Entry 3FJ7 (X-ray diffraction, 1.70 A resolution); this record covers chains A and B.

Chain A (and B):
Name: Major antigenic peptide PEB3
Organism: Campylobacter jejuni
Notes: chain B of this document is another copy of the same molecule, construct and numbering; everything in this record applies to it too
Reference sequence: Q0PBL7 (Q0PBL7_CAMJE); numbering as in UniProt (aligned over 21-250)
Amino-acid sequence (231 residues; row label = number of the first residue in the row):
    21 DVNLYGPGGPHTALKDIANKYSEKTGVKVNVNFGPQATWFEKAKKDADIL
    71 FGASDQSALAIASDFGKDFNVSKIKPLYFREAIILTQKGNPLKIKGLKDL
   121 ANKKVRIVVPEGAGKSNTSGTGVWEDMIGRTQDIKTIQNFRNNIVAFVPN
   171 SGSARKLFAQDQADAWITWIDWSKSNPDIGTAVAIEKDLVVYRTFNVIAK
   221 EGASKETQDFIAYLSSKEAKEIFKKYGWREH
Construct notes: expression tag (251)
Residues lining bound ligands: L-phospholactate (PEQ): Pro-27, Gly-28, Gly-54, Pro-55, Ala-73, Asn-137, Thr-138, Ser-139, Asn-170, Ser-171, Gly-172, Trp-192

Interface between chain A and chain B:
Contacting residue pairs (79; chain A residue first):
  Ser-74(A) with Glu-145(B)
  Asp-75(A) with Trp-144(B); Glu-145(B), hydrogen bond (backbone-side chain); Arg-161(B), salt bridge
  Gln-76(A) with Glu-131(B); Thr-141(B); Glu-145(B), hydrogen bond (backbone-side chain)
  Leu-79(A) with Glu-131(B); Phe-167(B), hydrophobic
  Ala-80(A) with Ala-133(B); Gly-134(B)
  Asp-84(A) with Lys-135(B), salt bridge
  Ile-94(A) with Arg-161(B)
  Pro-96(A) with Gln-158(B), hydrogen bond (backbone-side chain); Arg-161(B)
  Leu-97(A) with Ile-154(B)
  Tyr-98(A) with Ile-154(B)
  Phe-99(A) with Gln-152(B); Asp-153(B)
  Glu-131(A) with Gln-76(B); Leu-79(B)
  Ala-133(A) with Ala-80(B)
  Gly-134(A) with Ala-80(B); Gly-134(B); Asn-137(B)
  Lys-135(A) with Asp-84(B), salt bridge
  Asn-137(A) with Gly-134(B)
  Thr-141(A) with Gln-76(B)
  Gly-142(A) with Asp-146(B); Arg-213(B)
  Trp-144(A) with Asp-75(B)
  Glu-145(A) with Ser-74(B); Asp-75(B), hydrogen bond (side chain-backbone); Gln-76(B), hydrogen bond (side chain-backbone); Tyr-212(B); Arg-213(B), salt bridge
  Asp-146(A) with Gly-142(B); Asp-146(B); Val-211(B); Arg-213(B), salt bridge
  Gly-149(A) with Tyr-212(B)
  Arg-150(A) with Arg-150(B); Lys-207(B), hydrogen bond (side chain-backbone); Asp-208(B); Leu-209(B); Val-210(B), hydrogen bond (side chain-backbone); Tyr-212(B)
  Gln-152(A) with Phe-99(B); Tyr-212(B), hydrogen bond; Arg-249(B), hydrogen bond; His-251(B)
  Asp-153(A) with Phe-99(B); Glu-250(B)
  Ile-154(A) with Pro-96(B); Leu-97(B); Tyr-98(B); Glu-250(B), hydrogen bond (backbone-backbone)
  Gln-158(A) with Pro-96(B), hydrogen bond (side chain-backbone)
  Arg-161(A) with Asp-75(B), salt bridge; Val-91(B); Ile-94(B); Pro-96(B)
  Phe-167(A) with Leu-79(B), hydrophobic
  Lys-207(A) with Arg-150(B), hydrogen bond (backbone-side chain)
  Asp-208(A) with Arg-150(B)
  Leu-209(A) with Arg-150(B)
  Val-210(A) with Arg-150(B), hydrogen bond (backbone-side chain)
  Val-211(A) with Asp-146(B)
  Tyr-212(A) with Glu-145(B); Gly-149(B); Arg-150(B); Gln-152(B), hydrogen bond
  Arg-213(A) with Gly-142(B); Glu-145(B), salt bridge; Asp-146(B), salt bridge
  Arg-249(A) with Gln-152(B), hydrogen bond
  Glu-250(A) with Asp-153(B); Ile-154(B), hydrogen bond (backbone-backbone)
  His-251(A) with Gln-152(B)
Interface residues without a listed pair, chain A (45 interface residues in all): Ser-83, Val-91, Ser-92, Val-143, Ile-157, Thr-214
Interface residues without a listed pair, chain B (45 interface residues in all): Ser-83, Ser-92, Val-143, Ile-157, Thr-214

Overview:
Chain A and chain B each contribute 45 residues to their interface, with 16 hydrogen bonds and 8 salt bridges.
Polar pairs include Asp-75(A)/Arg-161(B), Asp-84(A)/Lys-135(B) and Glu-145(A)/Arg-213(B). Ligands of chain A:
L-phospholactate.
Chain A and chain B are both Major antigenic peptide PEB3 (Campylobacter jejuni); the structure, Crystal
structure of L-phospholactate Bound PEB3, was determined by X-ray diffraction (same publication as 3FIR, 3FJG
and 3FJM).
